5JNS - chain A; structure by X-ray diffraction, 1.80 A resolution.

[Chain A]
Molecule: Low molecular weight phosphotyrosine protein phosphatase
Organism: Homo sapiens
Notes: EC 3.1.3.48
Reference sequence: P24666 (PPAC_HUMAN); residues 0-157 here correspond to UniProt positions 1-158 (UniProt number = residue number + 1)
Amino-acid sequence (160 residues; row label = number of the first residue in the row; numbers below 1 keep their minus sign (Gly-2 is residue -2)):
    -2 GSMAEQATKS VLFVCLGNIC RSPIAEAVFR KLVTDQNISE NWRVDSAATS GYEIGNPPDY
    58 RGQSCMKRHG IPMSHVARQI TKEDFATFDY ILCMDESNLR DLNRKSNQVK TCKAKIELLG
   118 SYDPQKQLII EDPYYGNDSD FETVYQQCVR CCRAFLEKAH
Not modelled in the structure: -2 to 4, 157
Construct notes: expression tag (-2 to -1)
UniProt features mapped onto this chain:
  - active site: Cys12 (Nucleophile), Arg18, Asp129 (Proton donor)
  - modified residue: Ala1 (N-acetylalanine), Tyr131 (Phosphotyrosine), Tyr132 (Phosphotyrosine)
What the authors report for this chain:
  - binding site for phosphate ion: Leu13, Gly14, Ile16, Arg18, Tyr131

[In short]
Curated annotation (UniProt) lists 3 active-site residues. From the paper: a binding site for phosphate ion at
Leu13, Gly14 and Ile16 among others.
Chain A is Low molecular weight phosphotyrosine protein phosphatase (Homo sapiens); the structure, Crystal
structure of human low molecular weight protein tyrosine phosphatase (LMPTP) type A complexed with phosphate,
was determined by X-ray diffraction, deposited together with 5JNR, 5JNT, 5JNU, 5JNV and 5JNW.
